Entry 8DGS (electron microscopy, 4.30 A resolution (low resolution: residue-level contacts below are approximate; hydrogen-bond / salt-bridge calls are withheld)); this record covers chains C and D of the 5 polymer chains in the assembly.

== Chain C (and D) ==
Protein: 14-3-3 protein zeta
Organism: Spodoptera exigua
Notes: chain D of this document is another copy of the same molecule, construct and numbering; everything in this record applies to it too
UniProt: V9P4T4 (V9P4T4_SPOEX); residues -1 to 245 here correspond to UniProt positions 1-247 (UniProt number = residue number + 2)
Chain sequence (247 residues; each row starts with the number of its first residue; numbers below 1 keep their minus sign (Met-1 is residue -1)):
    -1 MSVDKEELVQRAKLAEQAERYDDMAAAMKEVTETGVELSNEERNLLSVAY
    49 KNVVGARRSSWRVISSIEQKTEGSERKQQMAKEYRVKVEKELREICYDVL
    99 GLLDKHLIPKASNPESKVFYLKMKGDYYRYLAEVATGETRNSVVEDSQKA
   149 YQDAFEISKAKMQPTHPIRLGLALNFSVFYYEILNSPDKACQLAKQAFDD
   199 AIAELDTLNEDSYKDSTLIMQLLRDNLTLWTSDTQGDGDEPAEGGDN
Disordered / not traced: -1 to 1, 231-245

== How chain C and chain D interact ==
Contacting residue pairs (17; chain C residue first):
  Gln8(C) - Lys75(D)
  Leu12(C) - Ile62(D)
  Arg18(C) - Arg55(D)
  Arg18(C) - Tyr82(D)
  Arg18(C) - Val86(D)
  Arg18(C) - Glu89(D)
  Asp21(C) - Tyr82(D)
  Arg55(C) - Arg18(D)
  Val61(C) - Ala16(D)
  Lys75(C) - Gln8(D)
  Met78(C) - Glu5(D)
  Met78(C) - Gln8(D)
  Met78(C) - Arg9(D)
  Ala79(C) - Leu12(D)
  Tyr82(C) - Leu12(D)
  Tyr82(C) - Arg18(D)
  Tyr82(C) - Asp21(D)
Other interface residues (no listed pair), chain C (16 interface residues in all): Arg9, Gln15, Ala16, Ile65, Glu81, Glu89
Other interface residues (no listed pair), chain D (19 interface residues in all): Gln15, Ser58, Val61, Ile65, Met78, Ala79

== In short ==
The interface between chain C and chain D involves 16 residues on one side and 19 on the other.
Chain C and chain D are both 14-3-3 protein zeta (Spodoptera exigua); the structure, Cryo-EM structure of a
RAS/RAF complex (state 1), was determined by electron microscopy, deposited together with 8DGT.
